8HHF - chains Q and B of the 3 polymer chains in the assembly; structure by X-ray diffraction, 3.04 A resolution.

Chain Q:
Protein: Cell division protein FtsQ
From: Escherichia coli K-12
UniProtKB: J7Q602 (J7Q602_ECOLX); residue numbers follow UniProt; this construct covers 1-276
Chain sequence (276 residues; row label = number of the first residue in the row):
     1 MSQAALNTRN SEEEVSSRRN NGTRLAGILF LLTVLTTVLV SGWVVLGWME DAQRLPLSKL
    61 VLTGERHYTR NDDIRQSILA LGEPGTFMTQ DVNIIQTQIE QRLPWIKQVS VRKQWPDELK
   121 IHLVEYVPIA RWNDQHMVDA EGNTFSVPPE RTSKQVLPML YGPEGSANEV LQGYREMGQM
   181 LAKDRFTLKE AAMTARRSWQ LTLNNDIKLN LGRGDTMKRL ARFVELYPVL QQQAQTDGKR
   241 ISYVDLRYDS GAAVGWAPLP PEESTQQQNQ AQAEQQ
Disordered / not traced: 1-21, 261-276

Chain B:
Protein: Cell division protein FtsB
From: Escherichia coli K-12
UniProtKB: Q1JQN6 (Q1JQN6_ECOLX); residue numbers follow UniProt; this construct covers 1-103
Chain sequence (119 residues; numbered -15 to 103; the number before each row is that of its first residue; numbers below 1 keep their minus sign (Met-15 is residue -15)):
   -15 MGSSHHHHHH SQDPNSMGKL TLLLLAILVW LQYSLWFGKN GIHDYTRVND DVAAQQATNA
    45 KLKARNDQLF AEIDHLNGGQ EALEERARNE LSMTRPGETF YRLVPDASKR AQSAGQNNR
Disordered / not traced: -15 to 0, 90-103
Sequence notes: initiating methionine (-15); expression tag (-14 to 0); engineered mutation His59 (Asp in Q1JQN6)

Interface between chain Q and chain B:
Pairs across the interface (42):
  Ala195(Q) with Gln52(B); Ala55(B), hydrophobic
  Arg196(Q) with Gln52(B); Ala55(B); His59(B); Glu65(B), salt bridge; Glu69(B), salt bridge
  Arg197(Q) with Gln52(B)
  Gly212(Q) with Glu69(B)
  Arg213(Q) with Gln52(B); Glu56(B), salt bridge; Glu69(B), hydrogen bond (backbone-side chain)
  Arg219(Q) with Asn73(B)
  Arg222(Q) with Leu87(B)
  Glu225(Q) with Leu87(B)
  Leu226(Q) with Tyr85(B), hydrophobic
  Leu230(Q) with Tyr85(B), hydrophobic
  Gln233(Q) with Tyr85(B)
  Tyr243(Q) with Glu82(B), hydrogen bond
  Asp245(Q) with Arg72(B), salt bridge
  Arg247(Q) with Glu65(B), salt bridge; Glu68(B), salt bridge; Glu69(B); Arg72(B); Asn73(B), hydrogen bond (backbone-backbone)
  Tyr248(Q) with Arg72(B), hydrogen bond; Asn73(B); Met77(B); Thr78(B); Phe84(B), hydrophobic
  Ser250(Q) with Arg86(B); Leu87(B), hydrogen bond (backbone-backbone)
  Gly251(Q) with Tyr85(B)
  Ala252(Q) with Thr83(B); Phe84(B); Tyr85(B), hydrogen bond (backbone-backbone)
  Ala253(Q) with Glu82(B); Thr83(B)
  Val254(Q) with Glu82(B); Thr83(B), hydrogen bond (backbone-backbone); Tyr85(B), hydrophobic
  Trp256(Q) with Thr83(B), hydrogen bond
Interface residues without a listed pair, chain Q (26 interface residues in all): Asn210, Gly214, Val229, Asp249, Gly255
Interface residues without a listed pair, chain B (21 interface residues in all): Ala66, Arg70, Ser76, Gly81

Summary:
The interface between chain Q and chain B involves 26 residues on one side and 21 on the other, with 8
hydrogen bonds and 6 salt bridges. Polar contacts include Arg196(Q)-Glu65(B), Arg196(Q)-Glu69(B) and
Arg213(Q)-Glu56(B).
Chain Q is Cell division protein FtsQ and chain B is Cell division protein FtsB, both from Escherichia coli
K-12; the structure, The bacterial divisome protein complex FtsB-FtsL-FtsQ, was determined by X-ray
diffraction, deposited together with 8HHG and 8HHH.
